PDB entry 6FDH | X-ray diffraction, 1.85 A resolution | chains A and B

# Chain A (and B)
Name: DNA binding protein
Source organism: Halobacterium salinarum (strain ATCC 700922 / JCM 11081 / NRC-1)
Notes: chain B of this document is another copy of the same molecule, construct and numbering; everything in this record applies to it too
UniProt: Q9HSF4 (Q9HSF4_HALSA); residue numbers follow UniProt; this construct covers 1-116
Amino-acid sequence (127 residues; numbered 1 to 127; the number before each row is that of its first residue):
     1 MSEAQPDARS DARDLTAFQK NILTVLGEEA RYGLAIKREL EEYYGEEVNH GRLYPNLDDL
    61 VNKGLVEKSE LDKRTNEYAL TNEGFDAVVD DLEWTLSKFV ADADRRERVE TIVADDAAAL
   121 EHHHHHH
Unresolved in the structure: 1-10, 121-127
Construct notes: expression tag (117-127)

# Interface between chain A and chain B
Pairs across the interface (69; chain A residue first):
  Arg13(A) - Tyr43(B)  hydrogen bond (side chain-backbone)
  Arg13(A) - Tyr44(B)
  Asp14(A) - Tyr44(B)
  Asp14(A) - Glu46(B)
  Leu15(A) - Ala17(B)
  Ala17(A) - Leu15(B)
  Ala17(A) - Ala17(B)
  Lys20(A) - Tyr43(B)
  Asn21(A) - Trp94(B)
  Thr24(A) - Trp94(B)
  Thr24(A) - Lys98(B)
  Gly27(A) - Lys98(B)
  Gly27(A) - Arg105(B)  hydrogen bond (backbone-side chain)
  Glu28(A) - Lys98(B)  salt bridge
  Glu28(A) - Ala101(B)
  Glu39(A) - Lys98(B)  salt bridge
  Tyr43(A) - Arg13(B)  hydrogen bond (backbone-side chain)
  Tyr43(A) - Lys20(B)
  Tyr43(A) - Trp94(B)  hydrophobic
  Tyr44(A) - Arg13(B)
  Tyr44(A) - Asp14(B)
  Phe85(A) - Phe99(B)  hydrophobic
  Phe85(A) - Arg105(B)
  Phe85(A) - Arg108(B)
  Val89(A) - Phe99(B)  hydrophobic
  Asp91(A) - Tyr43(B)  hydrogen bond
  Leu92(A) - Thr95(B)
  Leu92(A) - Leu96(B)  hydrophobic
  Leu92(A) - Phe99(B)  hydrophobic
  Glu93(A) - Ile112(B)
  Trp94(A) - Asn21(B)
  Trp94(A) - Thr24(B)
  Trp94(A) - Val25(B)  hydrophobic
  Trp94(A) - Tyr43(B)  hydrophobic
  Thr95(A) - Leu92(B)
  Leu96(A) - Ile112(B)  hydrophobic
  Leu96(A) - Asp116(B)
  Ser97(A) - Glu28(B)
  Ser97(A) - Asp116(B)  hydrogen bond (backbone-side chain)
  Lys98(A) - Thr24(B)
  Lys98(A) - Gly27(B)
  Lys98(A) - Glu28(B)  salt bridge
  Lys98(A) - Glu39(B)  salt bridge
  Phe99(A) - Phe85(B)  hydrophobic
  Phe99(A) - Val88(B)  hydrophobic
  Phe99(A) - Val89(B)  hydrophobic
  Phe99(A) - Leu92(B)  hydrophobic
  Val100(A) - Val113(B)
  Val100(A) - Ala117(B)
  Val100(A) - Leu120(B)
  Ala101(A) - Glu28(B)
  Ala101(A) - Leu120(B)
  Asp102(A) - Leu120(B)
  Arg105(A) - Gly27(B)  hydrogen bond (side chain-backbone)
  Arg105(A) - Phe85(B)
  Arg106(A) - Val113(B)
  Arg106(A) - Ala117(B)
  Arg108(A) - Phe85(B)
  Val109(A) - Val113(B)  hydrophobic
  Ile112(A) - Glu93(B)
  Ile112(A) - Leu96(B)  hydrophobic
  Val113(A) - Arg106(B)
  Val113(A) - Val109(B)  hydrophobic
  Val113(A) - Glu110(B)
  Asp116(A) - Leu96(B)
  Asp116(A) - Ser97(B)
  Leu120(A) - Val100(B)
  Leu120(A) - Ala101(B)
  Leu120(A) - Asp102(B)
Also at the interface, not in a pair above, chain A (39 interface residues in all): Thr16, Val25, Glu42, Val88, Ala117
Also at the interface, not in a pair above, chain B (41 interface residues in all): Thr16, Glu42, Asp91

# Summary
Chain A and chain B form an interface of 39 and 41 residues respectively, with 6 hydrogen bonds and 4 salt
bridges. Polar contacts include Glu28(A)-Lys98(B), Glu39(A)-Lys98(B) and Arg13(A)-Tyr43(B).
Chain A and chain B are both DNA binding protein (Halobacterium salinarum (strain ATCC 700922 / JCM 11081 /
NRC-1)); the structure, Structure of H. salinarum RosR (vng0258) grown from KCl, was determined by X-ray
diffraction, deposited together with 6EZ1, 6F5C and 6FAQ.
